Entry 8C44 (electron microscopy, 3.20 A resolution); this record covers chains A and C.

== Chain A ==
Name: PfEMP1
Organism: Plasmodium falciparum HB3
Reference sequence: A0A0L7KL67 (A0A0L7KL67_PLAFX); residue numbers follow UniProt; this construct covers 1-1234
Sequence (1259 residues; row label = number of the first residue in the row):
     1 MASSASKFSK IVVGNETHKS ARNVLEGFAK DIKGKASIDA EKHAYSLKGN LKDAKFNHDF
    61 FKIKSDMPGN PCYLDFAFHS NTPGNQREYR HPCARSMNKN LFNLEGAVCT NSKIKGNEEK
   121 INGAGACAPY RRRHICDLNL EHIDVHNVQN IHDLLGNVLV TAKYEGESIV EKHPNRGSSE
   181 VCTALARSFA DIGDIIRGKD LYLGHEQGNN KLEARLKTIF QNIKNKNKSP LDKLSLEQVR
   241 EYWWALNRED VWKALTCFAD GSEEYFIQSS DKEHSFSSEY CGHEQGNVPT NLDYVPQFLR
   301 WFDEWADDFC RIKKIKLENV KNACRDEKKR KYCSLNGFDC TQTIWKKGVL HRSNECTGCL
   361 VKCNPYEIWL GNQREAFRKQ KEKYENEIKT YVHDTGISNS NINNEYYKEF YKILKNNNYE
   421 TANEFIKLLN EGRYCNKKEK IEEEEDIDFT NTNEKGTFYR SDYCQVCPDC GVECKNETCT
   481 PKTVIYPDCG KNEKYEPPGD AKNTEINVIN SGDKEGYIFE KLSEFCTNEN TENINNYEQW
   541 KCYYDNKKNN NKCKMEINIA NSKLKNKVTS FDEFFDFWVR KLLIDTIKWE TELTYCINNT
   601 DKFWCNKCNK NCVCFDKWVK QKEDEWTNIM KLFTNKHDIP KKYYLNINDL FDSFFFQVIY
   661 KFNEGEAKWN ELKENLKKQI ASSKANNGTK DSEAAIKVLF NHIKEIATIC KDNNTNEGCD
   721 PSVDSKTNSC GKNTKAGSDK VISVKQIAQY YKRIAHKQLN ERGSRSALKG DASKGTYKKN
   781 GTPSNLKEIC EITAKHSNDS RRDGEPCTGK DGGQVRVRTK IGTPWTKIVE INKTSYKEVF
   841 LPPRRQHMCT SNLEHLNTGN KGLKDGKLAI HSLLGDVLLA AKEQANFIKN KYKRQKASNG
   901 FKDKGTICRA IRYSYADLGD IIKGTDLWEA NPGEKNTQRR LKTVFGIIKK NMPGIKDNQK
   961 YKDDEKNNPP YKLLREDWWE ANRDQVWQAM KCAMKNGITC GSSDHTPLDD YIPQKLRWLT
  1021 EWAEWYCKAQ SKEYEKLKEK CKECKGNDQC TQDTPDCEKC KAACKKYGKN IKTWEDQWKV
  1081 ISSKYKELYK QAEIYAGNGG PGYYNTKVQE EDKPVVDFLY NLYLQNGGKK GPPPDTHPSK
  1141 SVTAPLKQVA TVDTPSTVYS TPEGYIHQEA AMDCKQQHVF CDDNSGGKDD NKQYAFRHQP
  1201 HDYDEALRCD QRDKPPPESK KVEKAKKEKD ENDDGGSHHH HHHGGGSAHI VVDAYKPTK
Unresolved in the structure: 1-502, 508-535, 547-548, 556-564, 598-604, 637-638, 684-691, 717-739, 777-817, 831-837, 850-867, 893-902, 951, 953-969, 1040-1060, 1097-1111, 1129-1153, 1183-1191, 1204-1259
Sequence notes: conflict Ala-2 (Gly in A0A0L7KL67), Thr-531 (Asn in A0A0L7KL67), Ile-534 (Gly in A0A0L7KL67), Asn-535 (Lys in A0A0L7KL67), Val-568 (Ile in A0A0L7KL67), Lys-602 (Val in A0A0L7KL67), Phe-603 (Thr in A0A0L7KL67), Trp-604 (Asp in A0A0L7KL67); expression tag (1235-1259)
Cystine bridges: Cys-542/Cys-553, Cys-596/Cys-608, Cys-612/Cys-710, Cys-1027/Cys-1174

== Chain C ==
Name: Endothelial protein C receptor
Organism: Homo sapiens
Reference sequence: Q9UNN8 (EPCR_HUMAN); residues 9-176 here correspond to UniProt positions 26-193 (UniProt number = residue number + 17)
Sequence (168 residues; numbered 9 to 176; the number before each row is that of its first residue):
     9 QRLHMLQISY FRDPYHVWYQ GNASLGGHLT HVLEGPDTNT TIIQLQPLQE PESWARTQSG
    69 LQSYLLQFHG LVRLVHQERT LAFPLTIRCF LGCELPPEGS RAHVFFEVAV NGSSFVSFRP
   129 ERALWQADTQ VTSGVVTFTL QQLNAYNRTR YELREFLEDT CVQYVQKH
Unresolved in the structure: 104-106
UniProt features mapped onto this chain:
  - glycosylation (N-linked (GlcNAc...) asparagine): Asn-30, Asn-47, Asn-119, Asn-155
Cystine bridges: Cys-101/Cys-169
Glycans and other covalent adducts: N-acetylglucosamine (NAG) linked to Asn-47
Residues lining bound ligands: phosphatidylethanolamine (PTY): Leu-11, Met-13, Leu-14, Gln-15, Asn-30, Ala-31, His-39, Leu-41, Gln-57, Thr-65, Gly-68, Leu-69, Tyr-72, Gln-75, Phe-76, Leu-79, Val-80, Val-83, Leu-89, Ile-95, Leu-99, Phe-114, Val-116, Phe-123, Trp-133, Thr-147, Leu-151, Arg-156, Thr-157, Glu-160, Leu-161, Glu-163, Phe-164, Thr-168, Tyr-172

== How chain A and chain C interact ==
Residue-residue contacts (30):
  Glu-573(A) / Tyr-23(C)
  Asp-576(A) / Tyr-23(C)
  Asp-576(A) / Arg-81(C)  salt bridge
  Asp-576(A) / Gln-85(C)  hydrogen bond
  Lys-642(A) / Thr-46(C)
  Asp-649(A) / Leu-74(C)
  Asp-652(A) / Ser-71(C)  hydrogen bond
  Asp-652(A) / Leu-74(C)
  Asp-652(A) / Gln-75(C)  hydrogen bond (backbone-backbone)
  Ser-653(A) / Leu-74(C)
  Ser-653(A) / Gly-78(C)
  Ser-653(A) / Arg-81(C)  hydrogen bond
  Phe-655(A) / Arg-156(C)
  Phe-656(A) / Gln-75(C)
  Phe-656(A) / Leu-79(C)  hydrophobic
  Phe-656(A) / Leu-82(C)
  Phe-656(A) / Gln-150(C)
  Phe-656(A) / Thr-157(C)
  Gln-657(A) / Arg-81(C)
  Gln-657(A) / Gln-85(C)  hydrogen bond
  Ile-659(A) / Tyr-154(C)  hydrophobic
  Tyr-660(A) / Leu-82(C)  hydrophobic
  Tyr-660(A) / Glu-86(C)  hydrogen bond
  Tyr-660(A) / Arg-87(C)
  Tyr-660(A) / Phe-146(C)  hydrophobic
  Tyr-660(A) / Gln-150(C)
  Tyr-660(A) / Tyr-154(C)
  Glu-666(A) / Tyr-154(C)
  Glu-666(A) / Asn-155(C)  hydrogen bond (side chain-backbone)
  Glu-666(A) / Arg-156(C)  hydrogen bond (side chain-backbone)
Interface residues without a listed pair, chain A (14 interface residues in all): Asp-572, Arg-580

== In short ==
14 residues of chain A and 18 residues of chain C are in contact; the contacts include 8 hydrogen bonds and 1
salt bridge. Polar contacts include Asp-576(A)/Arg-81(C), Asp-576(A)/Gln-85(C) and Asp-652(A)/Ser-71(C).
Ligands of chain C: phosphatidylethanolamine. Covalently linked N-acetylglucosamine: at Asn-47(C).
Here chain A is PfEMP1 (Plasmodium falciparum HB3) and chain C is Endothelial protein C receptor (Homo
sapiens). Entry 8C44 (HB3VAR03 apo headstructure (PfEMP1 A) complexed with EPCR) was determined by electron
microscopy, deposited together with 8C3Y.
